Entry 7QVR (X-ray diffraction, 1.90 A resolution); this record covers chains BBB and DDD of the 4 polymer chains in the assembly.

== Chain BBB (and DDD) ==
Name: Beta-aspartyl-peptidase
From: Escherichia coli
Notes: EC 3.4.19.5; chain DDD of this document is another copy of the same molecule, construct and numbering; everything in this record applies to it too
Reference sequence: A0A0A1A394 (A0A0A1A394_ECOLX); residues 179-321 here = UniProt positions 179-321
Chain sequence (143 residues; row label = number of the first residue in the row):
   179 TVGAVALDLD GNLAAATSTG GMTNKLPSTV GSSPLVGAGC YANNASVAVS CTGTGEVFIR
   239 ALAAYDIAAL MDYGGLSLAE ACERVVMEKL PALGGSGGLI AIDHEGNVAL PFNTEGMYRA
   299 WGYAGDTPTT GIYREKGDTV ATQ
Unresolved in the structure: 314-321
Sequence notes: engineered mutation Ser-206 (Gly in A0A0A1A394), Thr-207 (Arg in A0A0A1A394), Ser-210 (Asp in A0A0A1A394)
Reported in the primary citation:
  - mutagenesis - G206S/R207T/D210S: unchanged catalytic activity (autocatalytic activity)
  - conformationally variable residues (side-chain flip): Glu-234
  - contacts within the chain: Ser-210/Ser-211 (water-mediated contact), Glu-234/Arg-238 (hydrogen bond)
  - mutagenesis - G206S/R207T/D210S: abolished catalytic activity

== How chain BBB and chain DDD interact ==
Residue-residue contacts - 24 pairs, chain BBB then chain DDD:
  Leu-213(BBB) / Leu-213(DDD)  hydrophobic
  Val-214(BBB) / Ile-237(DDD)
  Val-214(BBB) / Leu-240(DDD)
  Gly-215(BBB) / Leu-240(DDD)
  Ile-237(BBB) / Val-214(DDD)  hydrophobic
  Leu-240(BBB) / Val-214(DDD)
  Leu-240(BBB) / Tyr-219(DDD)  hydrophobic
  Leu-240(BBB) / Tyr-243(DDD)  hydrophobic
  Tyr-243(BBB) / Leu-240(DDD)  hydrophobic
  Tyr-243(BBB) / Tyr-243(DDD)  hydrophobic
  Tyr-243(BBB) / Asp-244(DDD)  hydrogen bond
  Asp-244(BBB) / Tyr-243(DDD)  hydrogen bond
  Asp-244(BBB) / Tyr-251(DDD)  hydrogen bond
  Ala-247(BBB) / Ala-247(DDD)  hydrophobic
  Ala-247(BBB) / Tyr-251(DDD)  hydrophobic
  Leu-248(BBB) / Tyr-251(DDD)
  Tyr-251(BBB) / Asp-244(DDD)  hydrogen bond
  Tyr-251(BBB) / Ala-247(DDD)
  Tyr-251(BBB) / Leu-248(DDD)
  Tyr-251(BBB) / Tyr-251(DDD)
  Tyr-251(BBB) / Gly-252(DDD)
  Tyr-251(BBB) / Lys-267(DDD)  hydrogen bond
  Gly-252(BBB) / Tyr-251(DDD)
  Lys-267(BBB) / Tyr-251(DDD)  hydrogen bond
Other interface residues (no listed pair), chain BBB (15 interface residues in all): Tyr-219, Arg-238, Arg-262
Other interface residues (no listed pair), chain DDD (15 interface residues in all): Gly-215, Arg-238, Ala-239

== Overview ==
Chain BBB and chain DDD each contribute 15 residues to their interface; the contacts include 6 hydrogen bonds.
Polar contacts include Tyr-243(BBB)/Asp-244(DDD), Asp-244(BBB)/Tyr-251(DDD) and Tyr-251(BBB)/Lys-267(DDD). The
paper reports that G206S/R207T/D210S of chain BBB abolish catalytic activity; conformational variability at
Glu-234(BBB).
Chain BBB and chain DDD are both Beta-aspartyl-peptidase (Escherichia coli); the structure, Structure of
E.coli Class 2 L-asparaginase EcAIII, mutant RDM1-37 (G206S, R207T, D210S), was determined by X-ray
diffraction, deposited together with 7QQ8, 7QSF, 7QTC, 7QY6, 7QYM, 7QYX, 7R1G and 7R5C.
